Entry 5QZW (X-ray diffraction, 1.36 A resolution); this record covers chains A and B.

[Chain A]
Molecule: Pre-mRNA-splicing factor 8
From: Saccharomyces cerevisiae (strain ATCC 204508 / S288c)
Notes: fragment: yPrp8 RNaseH
UniProtKB: P33334 (PRP8_YEAST); residues 1836-2090 here = UniProt positions 1836-2090
Chain sequence (258 residues; each row starts with the number of its first residue):
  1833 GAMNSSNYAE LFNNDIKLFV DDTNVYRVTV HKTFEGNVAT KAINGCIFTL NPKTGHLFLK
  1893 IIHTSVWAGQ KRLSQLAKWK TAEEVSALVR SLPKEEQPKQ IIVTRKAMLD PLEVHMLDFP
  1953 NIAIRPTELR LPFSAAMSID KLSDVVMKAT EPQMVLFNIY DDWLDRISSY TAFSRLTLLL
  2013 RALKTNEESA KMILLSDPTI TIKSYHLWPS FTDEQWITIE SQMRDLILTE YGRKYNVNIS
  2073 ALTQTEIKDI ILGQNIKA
Disordered / not traced: 2070-2090
Differences from the reference sequence: expression tag (1833-1835)
Curated features (UniProtKB/Swiss-Prot):
  - mutagenesis: Asp1853 (D1853A: Alters protein folding. Severely impaired growth. Strongly reduced growth at 35 degrees Celsius; when associated with A-1854; D1853N: Reduced growth at 30 degrees Celsius ...), Asp1854 (D1854A: Reduced growth at 30 degrees Celsius. Strongly reduced growth at 16 degrees Celsius. Strongly reduced growth at 35 degrees Celsius; when associated with A-1853 ...), Thr1855 (T1855A: Reduced growth at 30 degrees Celsius. Strongly reduced growth at 16 degrees Celsius), Thr1936 (T1936A: Reduced growth at 30 degrees Celsius. Strongly reduced growth at 16 degrees Celsius), Arg1937 (R1937K: Severely impaired growth. Reduced growth at 30 degrees Celsius. Strongly reduced growth at 16 degrees Celsius)

[Chain B]
Molecule: A1 cistron-splicing factor AAR2
From: Saccharomyces cerevisiae (strain ATCC 204508 / S288c)
Notes: fragment: GAMA - Aar2(1-152) - SSSSS - Aar2(171-317); engineered mutation(s): L153_D170delinsSSSSS
UniProtKB: P32357 (AAR2_YEAST); residue numbers follow UniProt; this construct covers 1-152, 171-317
Chain sequence (308 residues; numbered -3 to 317; 13 numbers in that range are skipped by the numbering (no residue carries them; nothing is unmodelled there); the number before each row is that of its first residue; numbers below 1 keep their minus sign (Gly-3 is residue -3)):
    -3 GAMAMNTVPF TSAPIEVTIG IDQYSFNVKE NQPFHGIKDI PIGHVHVIHF QHADNSSMRY
    57 GYWFDCRMGN FYIQYDPKDG LYKMMEERDG AKFENIVHNF KERQMMVSYP KIDEDDTWYN
   117 LTEFVQMDKI RKIVRKDENQ FSYVDSSMTT VQENEL
   166 SSSSSDPAHS LNYTVINFKS REAIRPGHEM EDFLDKSYYL NTVMLQGIFK NSSNYFGELQ
   226 FAFLNAMFFG NYGSSLQWHA MIELICSSAT VPKHMLDKLD EILYYQIKTL PEQYSDILLN
   286 ERVWNICLYS SFQKNSLHNT EKIMENKYPE LL
Disordered / not traced: -3 to 0, 166-169
Differences from the reference sequence: expression tag (-3 to 0); linker (166-170)
Curated features (UniProtKB/Swiss-Prot):
  - region: Leu261 to Ile282 (Leucine-zipper)
  - modified residue: Ser253 (Phosphoserine), Thr274 (Phosphothreonine)
  - mutagenesis: Ser253 (S253A: No effect on interaction with PRP8; S253D/E: Disrupts interaction with PRP8)

[How chain A and chain B interact]
Contacting residue pairs (17):
  Gln1907(A) - Met195(B)
  Gln1907(A) - Leu199(B)
  Leu1908(A) - Met195(B)  hydrophobic
  Trp1911(A) - Glu194(B)
  Trp1911(A) - Met195(B)  hydrophobic
  Trp1911(A) - Phe198(B)  hydrophobic
  Asp1942(A) - Lys184(B)  salt bridge
  Asp1942(A) - Phe198(B)
  Glu1945(A) - Lys184(B)  salt bridge
  Val1946(A) - Ile189(B)  hydrophobic
  Val1946(A) - Glu194(B)
  Val1946(A) - Phe198(B)  hydrophobic
  His1947(A) - Glu194(B)  salt bridge
  Leu1949(A) - Lys184(B)
  Leu1949(A) - Ser185(B)
  Leu1949(A) - Arg186(B)
  Asp1950(A) - Arg186(B)  salt bridge

[In short]
Chain A and chain B form an interface of 9 and 8 residues respectively, with 4 salt bridges. Polar contacts
include Asp1942(A)-Lys184(B), Glu1945(A)-Lys184(B) and His1947(A)-Glu194(B). UniProt lists 5 mutagenesis sites
on chain A; one mutagenesis site on chain B.
Here chain A is Pre-mRNA-splicing factor 8 and chain B is A1 cistron-splicing factor AAR2, both from
Saccharomyces cerevisiae (strain ATCC 204508 / S288c). Entry 5QZW (PanDDA analysis group deposition --
Auto-refined data of Aar2/RNaseH for ground state model 47) was determined by X-ray diffraction together with
5QY1, 5QY2, 5QY3, 5QY4, 5QY5, 5QY6 and 128 further entries from the same study.
